PDB entry 9DQY | electron microscopy, 2.80 A resolution | chains A and F of the 9 polymer chains in the assembly

Chain A:
Name: Spike glycoprotein E1
Source organism: Western equine encephalitis virus
UniProt: P13897 (POLS_WEEV); residues 1-434 here correspond to UniProt positions 798-1231 (UniProt number = residue number + 797)
Amino-acid sequence (434 residues; each row starts with the number of its first residue):
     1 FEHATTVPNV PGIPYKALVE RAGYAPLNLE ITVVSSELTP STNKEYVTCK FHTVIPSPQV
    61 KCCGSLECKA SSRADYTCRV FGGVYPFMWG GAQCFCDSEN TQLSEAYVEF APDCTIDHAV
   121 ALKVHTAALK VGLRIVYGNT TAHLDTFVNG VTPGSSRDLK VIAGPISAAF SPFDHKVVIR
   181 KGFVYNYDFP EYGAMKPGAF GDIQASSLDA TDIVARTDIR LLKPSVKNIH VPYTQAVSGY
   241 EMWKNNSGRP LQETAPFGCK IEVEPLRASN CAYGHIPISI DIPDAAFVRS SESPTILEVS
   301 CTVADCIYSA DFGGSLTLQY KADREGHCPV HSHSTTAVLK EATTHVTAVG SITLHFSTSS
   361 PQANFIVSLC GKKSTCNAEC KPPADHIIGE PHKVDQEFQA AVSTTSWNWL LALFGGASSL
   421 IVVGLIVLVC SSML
Differences from the reference sequence: conflict K50 (Arg847 in P13897), R73 (Lys870 in P13897), F183 (Leu980 in P13897), S374 (Thr1171 in P13897), T404 (Lys1201 in P13897)
Disulfides: C49-C114, C62-C94, C63-C96, C68-C78, C259-C271, C301-C376, C306-C380, C328-C370
Covalent attachments: N-acetylglucosamine (NAG) linked to N139, N245
UniProt features mapped onto this chain:
  - region: V84 to T101 (E1 fusion peptide loop)
  - glycosylation (N-linked (GlcNAc...) asparagine): N139, N245, N270

Chain F:
Name: Structural polyprotein
Source organism: Western equine encephalitis virus
UniProt: C7EPF4 (C7EPF4_WEEV); residues 1-401 here correspond to UniProt positions 320-720 (UniProt number = residue number + 319)
Amino-acid sequence (401 residues; each row starts with the number of its first residue):
     1 SITDDFTLTS PYLGFCPYCR HSTPCFSPIK IENVWDESDD GSIRIQVSAQ FGYNQAGTAD
    61 VTKFRYMSFD HDHDIKEDSM EKIAISTSGP CRRLGHKGYF LLAQCPPGDS VTVSITSGTA
   121 ENSCTVERKI RRKFVGREEY LLPPIHGKQV KCHVYDHLKE TSAGYITMHR PGPHAYKSYL
   181 EEASGEVYIK PPSGKNVTYE CKCGDYSTGI VSTRTKINGC TKAKQCIAYK SDQTKWVFNS
   241 PDLIRHTDHS VQGKLHIPFR LTPTVCPVPL AHTPTVMKWF KGITLHLTAT RPTLLTTRKL
   301 GLRADATAEW ITGTTSRNFS VGREGLEYVW GNHEPVRVWA QESAPGDPHG WPHEIIIHYY
   361 HRHPVYTVIV LCGVALAILV GTASSAACIS KARRDCLTPY A
Disulfides: C16-C124, C19-C25, C91-C105, C152-C266, C201-C226, C203-C220
Covalent attachments: N-acetylglucosamine (NAG) linked to N196, N318

Interface between chain A and chain F:
Contacting residue pairs (14; chain A residue first):
  D218(A) - H272(F)  salt bridge
  D218(A) - T275(F)
  R220(A) - H272(F)  hydrogen bond
  R220(A) - T273(F)  hydrogen bond (side chain-backbone)
  R220(A) - T275(F)
  L222(A) - H146(F)
  K223(A) - H146(F)
  S225(A) - H146(F)  hydrogen bond
  S225(A) - G147(F)
  V226(A) - I145(F)
  H230(A) - H146(F)
  P232(A) - H146(F)
  T234(A) - H272(F)  hydrogen bond
  V237(A) - T314(F)
Other interface residues (no listed pair), chain A (13 interface residues in all): Q235, A236, M242
Other interface residues (no listed pair), chain F (10 interface residues in all): L270, P274, T288

Overview:
13 residues of chain A face 10 of chain F across their interface, with 4 hydrogen bonds and 1 salt bridge.
Polar pairs include D218(A)-H272(F), R220(A)-H272(F) and R220(A)-T273(F). Covalently linked
N-acetylglucosamine: at N139(A) and N245(A). N-acetylglucosamine is covalently linked to N196(F) and N318(F).
Chain A is Spike glycoprotein E1 and chain F is Structural polyprotein, both from Western equine encephalitis
virus; the structure, Structure of western equine encephalitis virus Imperial 181 VLP in complex with house
sparrow PCDH10 EC1, was determined by electron microscopy.
